PDB entry 2V7Q | X-ray diffraction, 2.10 A resolution | chains D and J of the 10 polymer chains in the assembly

# Chain D
Name: ATP synthase subunit beta
From: Bos taurus
Notes: EC 3.6.1.14
UniProt: P00829 (ATPB_BOVIN); residues -3 to 478 here correspond to UniProt positions 47-528 (UniProt number = residue number + 50)
Chain sequence (482 residues; row label = number of the first residue in the row; numbers below 1 keep their minus sign (Ala-3 is residue -3)):
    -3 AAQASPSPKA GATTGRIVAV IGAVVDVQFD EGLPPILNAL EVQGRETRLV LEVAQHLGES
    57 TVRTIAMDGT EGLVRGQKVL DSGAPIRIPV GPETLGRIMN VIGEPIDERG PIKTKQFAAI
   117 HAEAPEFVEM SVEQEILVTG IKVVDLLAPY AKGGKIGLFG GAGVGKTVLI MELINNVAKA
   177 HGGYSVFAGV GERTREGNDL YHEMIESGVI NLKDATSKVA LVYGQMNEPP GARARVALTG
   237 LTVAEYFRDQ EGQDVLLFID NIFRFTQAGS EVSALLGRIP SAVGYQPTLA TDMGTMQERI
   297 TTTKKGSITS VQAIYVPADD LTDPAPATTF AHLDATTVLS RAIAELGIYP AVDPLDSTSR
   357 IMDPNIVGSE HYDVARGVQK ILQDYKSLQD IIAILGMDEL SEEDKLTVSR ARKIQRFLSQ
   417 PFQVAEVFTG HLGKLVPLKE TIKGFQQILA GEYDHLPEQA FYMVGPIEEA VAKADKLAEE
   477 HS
Unresolved in the structure: -3 to 8, 478
Ion coordination: Mg2+: Thr163 (together with ADP)
Ligand contacts:
  - ADP (adenosine-5'-diphosphate): Gly157, Ala158, Gly159, Val160, Gly161, Lys162, Thr163, Val164, Tyr345, Pro346, Phe418, Ala421, Phe424
  - ATP (adenosine-5'-triphosphate): Ser355, Met358, Tyr368
Swiss-Prot annotation at these positions:
  - binding site (ADP): Gly159, Val160, Gly161, Lys162, Thr163, Val164
  - binding site (ATP): Gly159, Gly161, Lys162, Thr163, Val164, Arg189
  - binding site (phosphate): Gly159, Val160, Gly161, Lys162, Thr163
  - binding site (Mg(2+)): Thr163, Glu188
  - modified residue: Lys74 (N6-acetyllysine), Lys111 (N6-acetyllysine), Lys148 (N6-acetyllysine), Lys209 (N6-acetyllysine), Lys214 (N6-acetyllysine), Thr262 (Phosphothreonine), Ser365 (Phosphoserine), Lys376 (N6-acetyllysine), Ser383 (Phosphoserine), Lys430 (N6-acetyllysine), Lys435 (N6-acetyllysine), Lys472 (N6-acetyllysine)
  - glycosylation: Ser56 (O-linked (GlcNAc) serine)
Reported in the primary citation:
  - conformationally variable residues (loop rearrangement): Lys382 to Glu398
  - binding site for phosphate ion: Gly157 to Thr163

# Chain J
Name: Atpase inhibitor
From: Bos taurus
UniProt: P01096 (ATIF1_BOVIN); residues 1-60 here correspond to UniProt positions 26-85 (UniProt number = residue number + 25)
Chain sequence (66 residues; numbered 1 to 66; the number before each row is that of its first residue):
     1 GSESGDNVRS SAGAVRDAGG AFGKREQAEE ERYFRARAKE QLAALKKHHE NEISHHAKEI
    61 HHHHHH
Unresolved in the structure: 1-7, 51-66
Construct notes: expression tag (61-66)
Swiss-Prot annotation at these positions:
  - region: Gly1 to Gln27 (N-terminal inhibitory region), His49 to Ile60 (Antiparallel alpha-helical coiled coil region)
  - site (Participates in pH sensing): Glu26, His49
Reported in the primary citation:
  - contacts within the chain: Glu29-Arg32 (salt bridge), Glu31-Arg35 (salt bridge)

# Interface between chain D and chain J
Contacting residue pairs (49):
  Ala338(D) - Arg16(J)
  Leu342(D) - Arg16(J)
  Gln379(D) - Ala12(J)
  Tyr381(D) - Glu30(J)  hydrogen bond
  Lys382(D) - Gly13(J)  hydrogen bond (backbone-backbone)
  Ser383(D) - Ala12(J)
  Gln385(D) - Arg16(J)
  Gln385(D) - Glu26(J)  hydrogen bond
  Gln385(D) - Glu30(J)  hydrogen bond
  Asp386(D) - Ser11(J)
  Asp386(D) - Ala12(J)
  Asp386(D) - Gly13(J)  hydrogen bond (side chain-backbone)
  Asp386(D) - Ala14(J)
  Asp386(D) - Val15(J)  hydrogen bond (side chain-backbone)
  Ile388(D) - Glu26(J)
  Ala389(D) - Val15(J)  hydrophobic
  Ala389(D) - Phe22(J)
  Ala389(D) - Arg25(J)  hydrogen bond (backbone-side chain)
  Ala389(D) - Glu26(J)
  Gly392(D) - Glu29(J)
  Met393(D) - Glu29(J)  hydrogen bond (backbone-side chain)
  Met393(D) - Glu30(J)
  Met393(D) - Tyr33(J)  hydrophobic
  Met393(D) - Phe34(J)  hydrophobic
  Asp394(D) - Arg32(J)  salt bridge
  Asp394(D) - Tyr33(J)
  Lys401(D) - Tyr33(J)
  Val404(D) - Glu30(J)
  Val404(D) - Phe34(J)  hydrophobic
  Ser405(D) - Phe34(J)
  Arg408(D) - Glu30(J)  salt bridge
  Arg408(D) - Glu31(J)  salt bridge
  Arg408(D) - Phe34(J)
  Asp450(D) - Gln41(J)  hydrogen bond (backbone-side chain)
  His451(D) - Gln41(J)
  Leu452(D) - Gln41(J)
  Pro453(D) - Ala38(J)  hydrophobic
  Pro453(D) - Gln41(J)
  Pro453(D) - Leu42(J)  hydrophobic
  Glu454(D) - Phe34(J)
  Ala470(D) - Leu45(J)
  Asp471(D) - Leu45(J)
  Leu473(D) - Leu42(J)  hydrophobic
  Ala474(D) - Leu42(J)
  Ala474(D) - Leu45(J)  hydrophobic
  Ala474(D) - Lys46(J)
  Glu475(D) - Lys46(J)
  His477(D) - Lys39(J)
  His477(D) - Leu42(J)
Other interface residues (no listed pair), chain D (31 interface residues in all): Ile339, Ile390, Arg412
Other interface residues (no listed pair), chain J (25 interface residues in all): Gln27, Arg37, Ala43, His49
The authors on this interface:
  - interface residues, chain D: Lys382(D), Leu384(D), Gly447(D)
  - interface residues, chain J: Phe22(J), Glu29(J), Glu30(J), Arg32(J), Tyr33(J), Phe34(J), Leu42(J), Leu45(J)

# Overview
Chain D and chain J form an interface of 31 and 25 residues respectively; the contacts include 9 hydrogen
bonds and 3 salt bridges. Polar contacts include Asp394(D)-Arg32(J), Arg408(D)-Glu30(J) and
Arg408(D)-Glu31(J). Chain D binds ATP and ADP. From the paper: a binding site for phosphate ion at Gly157(D);
interface residues Lys382(D), Leu384(D) and Phe22(J) among others.
Here chain D is ATP synthase subunit beta and chain J is Atpase inhibitor, both from Bos taurus. Entry 2V7Q
(The structure of F1-ATPase inhibited by I1-60HIS, a monomeric form of the inhibitor protein, IF1) was
determined by X-ray diffraction.
